PDB entry 1VBD | X-ray diffraction, 2.90 A resolution | chains 3 and 4 of the 5 polymer chains in the assembly

[Chain 3]
Molecule: Poliovirus type 1 mahoney
From: Human poliovirus 1
UniProt: P03300 (POLH_POL1M); residues 1-238 here correspond to UniProt positions 341-578 (UniProt number = residue number + 340)
Sequence (238 residues; row label = number of the first residue in the row):
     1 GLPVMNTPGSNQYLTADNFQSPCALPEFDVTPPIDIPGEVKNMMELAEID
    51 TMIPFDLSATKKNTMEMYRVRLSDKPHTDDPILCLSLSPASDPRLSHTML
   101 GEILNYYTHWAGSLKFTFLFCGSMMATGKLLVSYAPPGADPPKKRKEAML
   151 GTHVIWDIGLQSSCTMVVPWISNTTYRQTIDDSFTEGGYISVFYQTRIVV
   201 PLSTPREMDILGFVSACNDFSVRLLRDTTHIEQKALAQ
Unresolved in the structure: 236-238
Differences from the reference sequence: conflict S123 (Phe463 in P03300)

[Chain 4]
Molecule: Poliovirus type 1 mahoney
From: Human poliovirus 1
Sequence (68 residues; each row starts with the number of its first residue):
     2 GAQVSSQKVGAHENSNRAYGGSTINYTTINYYRDSASNAASKQDFSQDPS
    52 KFTEPIKDVLIKTAPMLN
Unresolved in the structure: 17-22

[Interface between chain 3 and chain 4]
Contacting residue pairs (36; chain 3 residue first):
  N18(3) with A40(4); A41(4), hydrogen bond (side chain-backbone); K43(4)
  F19(3) with A40(4)
  Q20(3) with I30(4), hydrogen bond (side chain-backbone); N31(4); Y32(4), hydrogen bond (side chain-backbone); Y33(4); S38(4); A40(4)
  S21(3) with Y33(4); S38(4), hydrogen bond (backbone-side chain)
  P22(3) with Y33(4); S38(4)
  C23(3) with D35(4); S38(4), hydrogen bond (backbone-side chain)
  P26(3) with D35(4)
  E27(3) with R34(4), salt bridge; D35(4), hydrogen bond (backbone-side chain)
  G38(3) with K52(4); F53(4)
  E39(3) with Q48(4), hydrogen bond (backbone-side chain); K52(4); F53(4)
  V40(3) with F53(4), hydrophobic
  K41(3) with F46(4); Q48(4)
  E45(3) with Q48(4), hydrogen bond; F53(4)
  E48(3) with P50(4); T54(4)
  I49(3) with F53(4), hydrophobic; T54(4)
  Q161(3) with P66(4); M67(4), hydrogen bond (side chain-backbone); L68(4), hydrogen bond (side chain-backbone)
Also at the interface, not in a pair above, chain 3 (17 interface residues in all): L160
Also at the interface, not in a pair above, chain 4 (21 interface residues in all): A37, N39

[In short]
The interface between chain 3 and chain 4 involves 17 residues on one side and 21 on the other, with 10
hydrogen bonds and 1 salt bridge. Polar pairs include E27(3)-R34(4), N18(3)-A41(4) and Q20(3)-I30(4).
Chain 3 is Poliovirus type 1 mahoney and chain 4 is Poliovirus type 1 mahoney, both from Human poliovirus 1;
the structure, Poliovirus (type 1, mahoney strain) complexed with R78206, was determined by X-ray diffraction
(same publication as 1VBA, 1VBB, 1VBC and 1VBE).
